3J95 - chains E and F of the 6 polymer chains in the assembly; structure by electron microscopy, 7.60 A resolution (low resolution: residue-level contacts below are approximate; hydrogen-bond / salt-bridge calls are withheld).

[Chain E (and F)]
Name: Vesicle-fusing ATPase
Source organism: Cricetulus griseus
Notes: EC 3.6.4.6; chain F of this document is another copy of the same molecule, construct and numbering; everything in this record applies to it too
Reference sequence: P18708 (NSF_CRIGR); residue numbers follow UniProt; this construct covers 1-744
Amino-acid sequence (747 residues; numbered -2 to 744; the number before each row is that of its first residue; numbers below 1 keep their minus sign (Gly-2 is residue -2)):
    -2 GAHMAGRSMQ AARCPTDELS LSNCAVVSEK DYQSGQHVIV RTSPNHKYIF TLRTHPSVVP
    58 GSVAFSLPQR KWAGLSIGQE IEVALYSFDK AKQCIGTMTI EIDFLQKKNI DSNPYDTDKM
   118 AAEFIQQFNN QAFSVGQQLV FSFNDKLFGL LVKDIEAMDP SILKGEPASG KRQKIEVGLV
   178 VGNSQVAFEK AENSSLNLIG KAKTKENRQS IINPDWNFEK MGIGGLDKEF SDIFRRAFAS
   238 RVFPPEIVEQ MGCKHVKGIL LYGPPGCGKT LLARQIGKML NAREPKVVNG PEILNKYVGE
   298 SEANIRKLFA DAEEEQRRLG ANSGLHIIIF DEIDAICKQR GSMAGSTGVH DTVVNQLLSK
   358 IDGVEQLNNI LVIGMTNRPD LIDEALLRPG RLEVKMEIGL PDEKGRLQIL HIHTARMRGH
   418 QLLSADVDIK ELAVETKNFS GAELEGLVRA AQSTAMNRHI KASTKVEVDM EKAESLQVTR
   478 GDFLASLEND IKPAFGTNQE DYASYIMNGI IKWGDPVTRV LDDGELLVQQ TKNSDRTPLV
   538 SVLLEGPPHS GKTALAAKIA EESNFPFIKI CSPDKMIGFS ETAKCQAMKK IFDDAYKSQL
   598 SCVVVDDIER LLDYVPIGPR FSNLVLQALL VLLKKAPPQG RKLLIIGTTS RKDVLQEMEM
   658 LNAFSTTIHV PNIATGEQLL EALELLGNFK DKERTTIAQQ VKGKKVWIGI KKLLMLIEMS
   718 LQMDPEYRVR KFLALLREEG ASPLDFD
Disordered / not traced: -2 to 216, 331-346, 458-478, 495-496, 738-744 (chain F: -2 to 218, 331-346, 458-478, 491-499, 738-744)
Differences from the reference sequence: expression tag (-2 to 0)
Ligand contacts: ADP (adenosine-5'-diphosphate): Ile503, Met504, Asn505, Gly506, Ile507, Ile508, Trp510, Val514, Leu518, Pro544, Pro545, His546, Ser547, Gly548, Lys549, Thr550, Ala551, Leu552, Asp604, Ile707, Lys708
Swiss-Prot annotation at these positions:
  - binding site (ATP): Asn505 to Trp510, Pro545 to Leu552
  - binding site (Mg(2+)): Thr550
  - modified residue: Lys105 (N6-acetyllysine), Ser207 (Phosphoserine), Tyr259 (Phosphotyrosine), Ser569 (Phosphoserine)

[Interface between chain E and chain F]
Residue-residue contacts - 66 pairs, chain E then chain F:
  Ser228(E) with Asn454(F)
  Asp229(E) with Asn454(F)
  Arg232(E) with Met453(F); Asn454(F)
  Arg233(E) with Ser450(F); Thr451(F); Asn454(F)
  Ala236(E) with Met453(F)
  Ser237(E) with Met453(F)
  Val239(E) with Ile457(F)
  Phe240(E) with Met453(F)
  Ile244(E) with Met453(F)
  Glu246(E) with Met414(F); His417(F)
  Gln247(E) with Met414(F); His417(F)
  Met248(E) with Met414(F); Gln449(F)
  Gly249(E) with Met414(F)
  Cys250(E) with Arg446(F)
  Lys251(E) with Arg446(F)
  His252(E) with Arg446(F)
  Val253(E) with Arg446(F)
  Lys254(E) with Arg446(F)
  Asn352(E) with Pro288(F)
  Val361(E) with Val285(F)
  Pro386(E) with Glu440(F)
  Leu523(E) with Met720(F)
  Gln526(E) with Gln719(F)
  Gln527(E) with Met712(F); Met716(F); Gln719(F)
  Ser531(E) with Glu715(F)
  Arg533(E) with Asn505(F); Leu683(F); Glu715(F)
  Thr534(E) with Leu711(F); Met712(F); Glu715(F)
  Pro535(E) with Met504(F)
  Leu536(E) with Met712(F)
  Lys586(E) with Ile574(F); Gly575(F)
  Pro616(E) with Ile614(F)
  Phe618(E) with Val612(F); Ile614(F)
  Asn620(E) with Asp610(F)
  Leu621(E) with Gly575(F)
  Gln624(E) with Ile574(F); Arg607(F); Asp610(F)
  Ala625(E) with Ile574(F)
  Leu627(E) with Arg607(F)
  Val628(E) with Asp571(F); Ile574(F)
  Lys632(E) with Asp571(F)
  Glu654(E) with Pro613(F); Ile614(F)
  Met655(E) with Val612(F); Ile614(F)
  Glu656(E) with Arg607(F); Arg648(F)
  Phe661(E) with Lys709(F)
  Ser662(E) with Lys709(F); Met712(F)
  Thr663(E) with Met716(F)
Other interface residues (no listed pair), chain E (55 interface residues in all): Thr349, Ser356, Glu381, Gly387, Asp532, Cys582, Leu623, Lys631, Asn659, Ala660
Other interface residues (no listed pair), chain F (40 interface residues in all): Glu289, Asn292, Glu442, Phe576, Lys587, Tyr611, Arg617, Asn685, Lys708

[Overview]
55 residues of chain E face 40 of chain F across their interface. Bound to chain E: ADP. Curated annotation
(UniProt) lists 14 ATP-binding residues and Mg2+-binding residue Thr550(E) on chain E.
Chain E and chain F are both Vesicle-fusing ATPase (Cricetulus griseus); the structure, Structure of ADP-bound
N-ethylmaleimide sensitive factor, was determined by electron microscopy (same publication as 3J94, 3J96,
3J97, 3J98 and 3J99).
